5LMO - chains A and L of the 24 polymer chains in the assembly; structure by electron microscopy, 4.30 A resolution (low resolution: residue-level contacts below are approximate; hydrogen-bond / salt-bridge calls are withheld).

[Chain A]
Molecule: 16S rRNA
From: Thermus thermophilus HB8
Sequence (1522 nucleotides; each row starts with the number of its first residue; note: 44 numbers in that range are skipped by the numbering (no residue carries them; nothing is unmodelled there); a row labelled like 189A-189L holds insertion residues (189A, then the next letters in order); numbering starts at 0):
     0 UUUGUUGGAG AGUUUGAUCC UGGCUCAGGG UGAACGCUGG CGGCGUGCCU AAGACAUGCA
    60 AGUCGUGCGG GCCG
    76 CGGGGUUUU
    88 ACUCCG
    96 UGGUCAGCGG CGGACGGGUG AGUAACGCGU GGGU
  129A G
   130 ACCUACCCGG AAGAGGGGGA CAACCCGGGG AAACUCGGGC UAAUCCCCCA UGUGGACCCG
189A-189L CCCCUUGGGGUG
   190 UGUCCAAAGG GCUUU
   216 GCCCGCUUCC GGAUGGGCCC GCGUCCCAUC AGCUAGUUGG UGGGGUAAUG GCCCACCAAG
   276 GCGACGACGG GUAGCCGGUC UGAGAGGAUG GCCGGCCACA GGGGCACUGA GACACGGGCC
   336 CCACUCCUAC GGGAGGCAGC AGUUAGGAAU CUUCCGCAAU GGGCGCAAGC CUGACGGAGC
   396 GACGCCGCUU GGAGGAAGAA GCCCUUCGGG GUGUAAACUC CUGA
   441 ACCCGGGACG AAACCCCC
   460 GA
   470 CGAGGGGA
   479 CUGACGGUAC CGGGGUAA
   498 UAGCGCCGGC CAACUCCGUG CCAGCAGCCG CGGUAAUACG GAGGGCGCGA GCGUUACCCG
   558 GAUUCACUGG GCGUAAAGGG CGUGUAGGCG GCCUGGGGCG UCCCAUGUGA AAGACCACGG
   618 CUCAACCGUG GGGGAGCGUG GGAUACGCUC AGGCUAGACG GUGGGAGAGG GUGGUGGAAU
   678 UCCCGGAGUA GCGGUGAAAU GCGCAGAUAC CGGGAGGAAC GCCGAUGGCG AAGGCAGCCA
   738 CCUGGUCCAC CCGUGACGCU GAGGCGCGAA AGCGUGGGGA GCAAACCGGA UUAGAUACCC
   798 GGGUAGUCCA CGCCCUAAAC GAUGCGCGCU AGGUCUCUGG GUCU
   848 CCUGGGGGCC GAAGCUAACG CGUUAAGCGC GCCGCCUGGG GAGUACGGCC GCAAGGCUGA
   908 AACUCAAAGG AAUUGACGGG GGCCCGCACA AGCGGUGGAG CAUGUGGUUU AAUUCGAAGC
   968 AACGCGAAGA ACCUUACCAG GCCUUGACAU GCUA
 1001A G
  1002 GGAACCCGGG UGAAAGCCUG GGGUGCCCC
1030A-1030D GCGA
  1031 GGGGAGCCCU AGCACAGGUG CUGCAUGGCC GUCGUCAGCU CGUGCCGUGA GGUGUUGGGU
  1091 UAAGUCCCGC AACGAGCGCA ACCCCCGCCG UUAGUUGCCA GCGGUUCGGC CGGGCACUCU
  1151 AACGGGACUG CCCGCG
  1168 AAAGCGGGAG GAAGGAGGGG ACGACGUCUG GUCAGCAUGG CCCUUACGGC CUGGGCGACA
  1228 CACGUGCUAC AAUGCCCACU ACAAAGCGAU GCCACCCGGC AACGGGGAGC UAAUCGCAAA
  1288 AAGGUGGGCC CAGUUCGGAU UGGGGUCUGC AACCCGACCC CAUGAAGCCG GAAUCGCUAG
  1348 UAAUCGCGGA UCAGCC
 1363A A
  1364 UGCCGCGGUG AAUACGUUCC CGGGCCUUGU ACACACCGCC CGUCACGCCA UGGGAGCGGG
  1424 CUCUACCCGA AGUCGCCGG
1442A-1442B GA
  1443 GCCUA
  1452 C
  1456 GGGCAGGCGC CGAGGGUAGG GCCCGUGACU GGGGCGAAGU CGUAACAAGG UAGCUGUACC
  1516 GGAAGGUGCG GCUGGAUCAC CUCCUUUCU
Unresolved in the structure: 0-4, 1533, 1543-1544

[Chain L]
Protein: 30S ribosomal protein S12
From: Thermus thermophilus (strain HB8 / ATCC 27634 / DSM 579)
UniProtKB: Q5SHN3 (RS12_THET8); residues 4-135 here correspond to UniProt positions 1-132 (UniProt number = residue number - 3)
Sequence (132 residues; numbered 4 to 135; the number before each row is that of its first residue):
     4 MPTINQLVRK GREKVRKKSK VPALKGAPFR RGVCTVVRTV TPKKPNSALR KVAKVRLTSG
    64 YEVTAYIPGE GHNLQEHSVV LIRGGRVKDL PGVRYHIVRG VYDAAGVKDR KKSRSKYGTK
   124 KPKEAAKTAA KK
Unresolved in the structure: 4, 129-135
Curated features (UniProtKB/Swiss-Prot):
  - modified residue: Asp92 (3-methylthioaspartic acid)

[How chain A and chain L interact]
Contacting residue pairs (121):
  U24(A) with Lys23(L)
  A33(A) with Phe32(L)
  C34(A) with Phe32(L); Val101(L); Val104(L)
  G35(A) with Val104(L); Ser118(L); Gly121(L)
  C36(A) with Arg117(L); Thr122(L); Lys123(L)
  U37(A) with Lys123(L); Lys124(L)
  U49(A) with Lys28(L)
  A50(A) with Lys28(L)
  G302(A) with Lys17(L)
  A303(A) with Lys17(L)
  G362(A) with Thr61(L)
  A363(A) with Pro31(L); Phe32(L); Arg33(L); Arg34(L); Thr61(L)
  G500(A) with Lys124(L)
  C501(A) with Arg117(L); Ser118(L); Lys124(L)
  G502(A) with Lys115(L); Arg117(L); Ser118(L); Lys119(L)
  C503(A) with Ser116(L); Lys119(L)
  C504(A) with Lys115(L)
  C518(A) with Ser50(L)
  C519(A) with Ser50(L)
  A520(A) with Ala51(L); Leu52(L); Lys54(L); Glu73(L)
  G521(A) with Ala51(L); Arg53(L); Lys54(L); Gly72(L); Glu73(L)
  C522(A) with Arg53(L); Tyr69(L); Gly72(L); Tyr120(L)
  A523(A) with Arg53(L); Val90(L); Asp92(L); Lys119(L); Tyr120(L)
  C525(A) with Lys91(L)
  C526(A) with Lys91(L)
  G527(A) with Asn49(L)
  C528(A) with Asn49(L)
  G529(A) with Asn49(L); Ser50(L); Ala51(L)
  G537(A) with Glu73(L); Arg113(L)
  G538(A) with Asp112(L); Arg113(L); Lys114(L); Lys115(L)
  A539(A) with Lys114(L)
  G541(A) with Lys115(L)
  U551(A) with Arg86(L); Lys119(L)
  U552(A) with Pro31(L); Arg86(L); Gly87(L)
  A553(A) with Val24(L); Gly29(L); Pro31(L); Gly87(L); Gly88(L)
  C554(A) with Ser22(L); Gly29(L)
  C562(A) with Arg15(L); Glu16(L); Val18(L)
  A563(A) with Arg15(L)
  C564(A) with Leu10(L); Arg15(L)
  G567(A) with Pro5(L); Arg15(L)
  G568(A) with Pro5(L)
  G585(A) with Asn8(L)
  C879(A) with Thr6(L)
  C880(A) with Thr6(L); Asn8(L); Gln9(L); Arg12(L)
  G881(A) with Gln9(L); Arg12(L)
  C882(A) with Pro5(L); Gln9(L)
  C883(A) with Pro5(L)
  U884(A) with Arg15(L)
  C910(A) with Arg97(L)
  U911(A) with Gly95(L); Arg97(L)
  C912(A) with Lys46(L); Arg89(L); Pro94(L)
  A913(A) with Lys91(L)
  C1411(A) with Pro94(L)
  C1412(A) with Arg41(L); Thr67(L); Pro94(L); Gly95(L)
  A1413(A) with Thr67(L); Gly95(L)
  G1491(A) with Lys47(L)
  A1492(A) with Lys46(L); Lys47(L); Pro48(L); Asn49(L)
Also at the interface, not in a pair above, chain A (66 interface residues in all): A32, C242, A364, G524, G550, C556, G878, A908, C1490
Also at the interface, not in a pair above, chain L (71 interface residues in all): Lys13, Arg19, Lys20, Pro25, Ala30, Val43, Glu65, Pro71, Leu84, Val96, Gly103, Tyr105

[In short]
66 residues of chain A and 71 residues of chain L are in contact.
Chain A is 16S rRNA (Thermus thermophilus HB8) and chain L is 30S ribosomal protein S12 (Thermus thermophilus
(strain HB8 / ATCC 27634 / DSM 579)); the structure, Structure of bacterial 30S-IF1-IF3-mRNA translation
pre-initiation complex (state-1B), was determined by electron microscopy, deposited together with 5LMN, 5LMP,
5LMQ, 5LMR, 5LMS, 5LMT, 5LMU and 5LMV.
